Entry 7SC9 (electron microscopy, 2.60 A resolution); this record covers chains AI and BD of the 90 polymer chains in the assembly.

[Chain AI]
Molecule: Allophycocyanin beta chain
Source organism: Synechocystis sp. PCC 6803 substr. Kazusa
Reference sequence: Q01952 (APCB_SYNY3); residue numbers follow UniProt; this construct covers 1-161
Amino-acid sequence (161 residues; numbered 1 to 161; the number before each row is that of its first residue):
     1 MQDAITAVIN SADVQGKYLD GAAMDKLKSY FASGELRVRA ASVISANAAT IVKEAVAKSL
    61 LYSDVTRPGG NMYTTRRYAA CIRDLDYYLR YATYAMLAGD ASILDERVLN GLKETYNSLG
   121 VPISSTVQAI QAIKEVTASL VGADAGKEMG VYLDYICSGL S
Swiss-Prot annotation at these positions:
  - binding site ((2R,3E)-phycocyanobilin): Cys81
  - modified residue: Asn71 (N4-methylasparagine)
Covalently attached groups: phycocyanobilin (CYC) linked to Cys81
Residues lining bound ligands:
  - phycocyanobilin (CYC), molecule 1: Leu60, Val65, Asn71, Met72, Arg77, Ala80, Arg83, Asp84, Leu85, Tyr87, Tyr88, Tyr91, Arg107, Val108, Leu112, Tyr116, Leu119, Val121, Pro122, Ser125, Thr126, Ala129
  - phycocyanobilin (CYC), molecule 2: Leu61, Tyr62, Thr66, Tyr73, Thr75, Tyr78

[Chain BD]
Molecule: Phycobiliprotein ApcE
Source organism: Synechocystis sp. PCC 6803 substr. Kazusa
Notes: EC 4.-.-.-
Reference sequence: Q55544 (APCE_SYNY3); residue numbers follow UniProt; this construct covers 1-896
Amino-acid sequence (896 residues; row label = number of the first residue in the row):
     1 MSVKASGGSS LARPQLYQTV PVSAISQAEQ QDRFLEGSEL NELTAYFQSG ALRLEIAETL
    61 TQNADLIVSR AANRIFTGGS PLSYLEKPVE RQPALVGASS DSRNGSVTYA ESNGSGGLFG
   121 GLRSVFSSTG PIPPGFRPIN IARYGPSNMQ KSLRDMSWFL RYTTYAIVAG DPNIIVVNTR
   181 GLKEVIENAC SIDATIVAIQ EMRAASADYF RNNAQAKEIV LQYFDILLSE FKAPTPANKV
   241 RQGPSNDIQG LELPQSYFNA AAKRQKYAMK PGLSALEKNA VIKAAYRQIF ERDITKAYSQ
   301 SISYLESQVR NGDISMKEFV RRLAKSPLYR KQFFEPFINS RALELAFRHI LGRGPSSREE
   361 VQKYFSIVSS GGLPALVDAL VDSQEYADYF GEETVPYLRG LGVEAQECRN WGMQQDLFSY
   421 SAPFRKVPQF ITTFAQYDRP LPDQHVYGSG NDPLEIQFGA IFPKETRNPS KRPAPFNKDT
   481 KRILIHRGPA VNNQVGNPSA VGEFPGSLGA KVFRLNGGLP GAKVGKNTGT SVKFGESSTQ
   541 ALIRAAYRQV FGRDLYEGQR LSVAEIQLEN GDISVREFIK RLAKSELFLK LYWAPHYVCK
   601 AIEYMHRRLL GRPTYGRQEM NQYFDIASKQ GFYAVVEAMI DSKEYSDAFG EDTVPYERYL
   661 TPGGLQMRSA RVGSLREDIG QRVDKEVTPR FVELGQVSAI RTEPEIAYRS NQGVTRQRQQ
   721 TKVFKLVSTY DKVAVKNAIR AAYRQVFERD LEPYIINSEF TALESKLSNN EINVKEFIEG
   781 LGTSELYMKE FYAPYPNTKV IEMGTKHFLG RAPLNQKEIQ QYNQILASQG LKAFIGAMVN
   841 GMEYLQTFGE DTVPYRRFPT LPAANFPNTE RLYNKLTKQD KELVVPSFTP VVKVGG
Disordered / not traced: 1, 87-130, 896
Swiss-Prot annotation at these positions:
  - binding site ((2R,3E)-phycocyanobilin): Cys190
Covalently attached groups: phycocyanobilin (CYC) linked to Cys190
Residues lining bound ligands:
  - phycocyanobilin (CYC), molecule 1: Ile139, Tyr144, Asn148, Lys151, Ser152, Arg154, Asp155, Met156, Trp158, Phe159, Tyr162, Asn178, Ile186, Ala189, Ser191, Thr195
  - phycocyanobilin (CYC), molecule 2: Gln249, Leu251, Leu253, Tyr257, Leu401, Glu404, Ala405, Gln406, Glu407, Cys408
  - phycocyanobilin (CYC), molecule 3: Arg292, Tyr298, Tyr420, Phe424
  - phycocyanobilin (CYC), molecule 4: Tyr304, Ser307, Gln308, Arg310, Asn311
  - phycocyanobilin (CYC), molecule 5: Ile338, Asn339, Ser340, Arg358, Gln362, Phe365, Ile431
  - phycocyanobilin (CYC), molecule 6: Tyr447, Tyr597, Val598, Cys599, Arg617, Asn621, Phe624
  - phycocyanobilin (CYC), molecule 7: Ile456, Gln457, Phe458, Gly459, Arg553
  - phycocyanobilin (CYC), molecule 8: Ile483, Leu484, Ile485, His486, Ala490, Asn493, Val495
  - phycocyanobilin (CYC), molecule 9: Lys533, Val563, Ile566, Glu569
  - phycocyanobilin (CYC), molecule 10: Gly713, Val714, Arg718, Phe858, Pro859, Thr860, Leu861, Pro862, Ala863, Phe866
  - phycocyanobilin (CYC), molecule 11: Lys732, Ala762, Ser765, Lys766, Ser768, Asn769
  - phycocyanobilin (CYC), molecule 12: Arg749, Tyr754, Leu876, Thr877, Lys878
  - phycocyanobilin (CYC), molecule 13: Asn797, Thr798, Gln816, Ile819, Gln820, Asn823, Ser887

[How chain AI and chain BD interact]
Residue-residue contacts - 59 pairs, chain AI then chain BD:
  Met1(AI) - Glu335(BD)  hydrogen bond (backbone-side chain)
  Ala57(AI) - Arg682(BD)  hydrogen bond (backbone-side chain)
  Lys58(AI) - Arg682(BD)  hydrogen bond (backbone-side chain)
  Ser59(AI) - Gln681(BD)
  Ser59(AI) - Arg682(BD)  hydrogen bond (backbone-backbone)
  Leu61(AI) - Arg682(BD)  hydrogen bond (backbone-side chain)
  Tyr62(AI) - Arg682(BD)
  Ser63(AI) - Arg682(BD)
  Arg76(AI) - Gln362(BD)  hydrogen bond
  Arg83(AI) - Phe365(BD)
  Arg83(AI) - Ser366(BD)  hydrogen bond
  Arg83(AI) - Ser369(BD)
  Tyr87(AI) - Asn339(BD)
  Tyr87(AI) - Phe365(BD)  hydrophobic
  Tyr87(AI) - Ser369(BD)  hydrogen bond
  Glu106(AI) - Glu335(BD)
  Glu106(AI) - Pro336(BD)
  Glu106(AI) - Phe337(BD)
  Arg107(AI) - Phe334(BD)  hydrogen bond (side chain-backbone)
  Arg107(AI) - Glu335(BD)
  Arg107(AI) - Phe337(BD)  hydrogen bond (side chain-backbone)
  Arg107(AI) - Ile338(BD)
  Arg107(AI) - Asn339(BD)  hydrogen bond
  Val108(AI) - Ile338(BD)
  Leu109(AI) - Ile338(BD)
  Asn110(AI) - Ile338(BD)
  Asn110(AI) - Lys426(BD)
  Gly111(AI) - Val427(BD)
  Gly111(AI) - Pro428(BD)
  Glu114(AI) - Val427(BD)
  Glu114(AI) - Thr432(BD)
  Glu114(AI) - Arg472(BD)  salt bridge
  Thr115(AI) - Pro428(BD)
  Thr115(AI) - Ile431(BD)
  Thr115(AI) - Thr432(BD)
  Asn117(AI) - Arg439(BD)  hydrogen bond (backbone-side chain)
  Ser118(AI) - Thr432(BD)
  Ser118(AI) - Ala435(BD)
  Ser118(AI) - Arg439(BD)
  Leu119(AI) - Arg358(BD)
  Leu119(AI) - Ala435(BD)  hydrophobic
  Gly120(AI) - Arg439(BD)
  Ile123(AI) - Gln666(BD)
  Ser124(AI) - Ile679(BD)
  Ser125(AI) - Gly680(BD)
  Val127(AI) - Ala670(BD)
  Val127(AI) - Leu675(BD)  hydrophobic
  Gln128(AI) - Leu675(BD)
  Gln128(AI) - Arg676(BD)
  Gln128(AI) - Glu677(BD)  hydrogen bond (side chain-backbone)
  Gln128(AI) - Gln681(BD)  hydrogen bond
  Gln131(AI) - Val672(BD)
  Asp154(AI) - Val672(BD)
  Cys157(AI) - Val672(BD)  hydrophobic
  Ser158(AI) - Arg671(BD)
  Ser161(AI) - Gln666(BD)
  Ser161(AI) - Met667(BD)
  Ser161(AI) - Ala670(BD)
  Ser161(AI) - Arg671(BD)
Interface residues without a listed pair, chain AI (35 interface residues in all): Leu60, Tyr91, Lys113
Interface residues without a listed pair, chain BD (34 interface residues in all): Val368, Gln436, Ser470

[Summary]
The interface between chain AI and chain BD involves 35 residues on one side and 34 on the other; the contacts
include 14 hydrogen bonds and 1 salt bridge. Polar contacts include Glu114(AI)-Arg472(BD), Met1(AI)-Glu335(BD)
and Ala57(AI)-Arg682(BD). Ligands of chain AI: phycocyanobilin.
Here chain AI is Allophycocyanin beta chain and chain BD is Phycobiliprotein ApcE, both from Synechocystis sp.
PCC 6803 substr. Kazusa. Entry 7SC9 (Synechocystis PCC 6803 Phycobilisome core, complex with OCP) was
determined by electron microscopy together with 7SC7, 7SCB and 7SCC from the same study.
